Entry 5XA5 (X-ray diffraction, 1.60 A resolution); this record covers chains A and B.

# Chain A
Molecule: Alpha-catenin-like protein hmp-1
From: Caenorhabditis elegans
UniProt: P90947 (HMP1_CAEEL); residue numbers follow UniProt; this construct covers 2-275
Sequence (279 residues; row label = number of the first residue in the row; numbers below 1 keep their minus sign (Gly-3 is residue -3)):
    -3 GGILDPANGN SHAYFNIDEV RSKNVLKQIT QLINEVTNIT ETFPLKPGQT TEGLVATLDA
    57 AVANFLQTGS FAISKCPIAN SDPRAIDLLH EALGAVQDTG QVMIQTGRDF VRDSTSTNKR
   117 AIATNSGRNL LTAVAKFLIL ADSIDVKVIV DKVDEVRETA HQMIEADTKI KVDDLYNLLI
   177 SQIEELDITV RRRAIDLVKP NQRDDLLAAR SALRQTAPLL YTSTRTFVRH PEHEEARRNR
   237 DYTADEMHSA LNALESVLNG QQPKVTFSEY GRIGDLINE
Disordered / not traced: -3 to 12, 261-275
Construct notes: cloning artifact (-3 to 1)

# Chain B
Molecule: Beta-catenin-like protein hmp-2
From: Caenorhabditis elegans
UniProt: O44326 (HMP2_CAEEL); residues 36-79 here = UniProt positions 36-79
Sequence (48 residues; numbered 32 to 79; the number before each row is that of its first residue):
    32 GGIQTSAAEA TNSTTSIVEM MQMPTQQLKQ SVMDLLTYEG SNDMSGLS
Disordered / not traced: 32-45, 73-79
Construct notes: cloning artifact (32-35)
What the authors report for this chain:
  - contacts within the chain: Ser47-Glu50 (hydrogen bond)
  - mutagenesis - S47A, Y69F: unchanged binding to Alpha-catenin-like protein hmp-1 (chain A)
  - mutagenesis - S47E, Y69E: decreased localization to HMP-1

# Chain A / chain B interface
Residue-residue contacts - 69 pairs, chain A then chain B:
  Asn20(A) with Val49(B); Gln53(B), hydrogen bond
  Val21(A) with Val49(B), hydrophobic
  Gln24(A) with Val49(B); Gln53(B); Thr56(B)
  Gln27(A) with Gln57(B), hydrogen bond; Lys60(B), hydrogen bond
  Leu28(A) with Lys60(B)
  Glu31(A) with Lys60(B), salt bridge; Met64(B)
  Val32(A) with Met64(B), hydrophobic; Leu67(B), hydrophobic
  Ile35(A) with Met64(B), hydrophobic; Leu67(B), hydrophobic
  Thr38(A) with Thr68(B); Glu70(B)
  Phe39(A) with Thr68(B), hydrogen bond (backbone-backbone); Tyr69(B); Glu70(B), hydrogen bond (backbone-backbone)
  Pro40(A) with Glu70(B)
  Leu41(A) with Tyr69(B), hydrophobic
  Lys42(A) with Asp65(B)
  Thr47(A) with Tyr69(B)
  Leu50(A) with Asp65(B); Tyr69(B), hydrophobic
  Val51(A) with Leu66(B), hydrophobic
  Thr53(A) with Ser62(B)
  Leu54(A) with Ser62(B); Val63(B), hydrophobic
  Ala57(A) with Leu59(B), hydrophobic; Ser62(B)
  Val58(A) with Leu59(B), hydrophobic
  Asn60(A) with Gln58(B)
  Phe61(A) with Met52(B); Pro55(B); Thr56(B)
  Thr64(A) with Met51(B); Met52(B); Pro55(B)
  Gly65(A) with Met52(B)
  Ala68(A) with Ile48(B), hydrophobic; Met51(B), hydrophobic
  Gly103(A) with Leu66(B)
  Phe106(A) with Leu66(B); Tyr69(B)
  Val107(A) with Leu66(B), hydrophobic
  Ser110(A) with Tyr69(B); Gly71(B); Ser72(B), hydrogen bond (side chain-backbone)
  Thr111(A) with Ser72(B)
  Arg116(A) with Leu67(B), hydrogen bond (side chain-backbone); Tyr69(B), hydrogen bond (side chain-backbone); Glu70(B), hydrogen bond (side chain-backbone)
  Ala119(A) with Leu67(B)
  Thr120(A) with Leu67(B)
  Leu126(A) with Val63(B), hydrophobic
  Val130(A) with Leu59(B), hydrophobic
  Phe133(A) with Met52(B), hydrophobic
  Leu134(A) with Val49(B); Met52(B), hydrophobic; Thr56(B)
  Ala137(A) with Ile48(B), hydrophobic; Val49(B), hydrophobic
  Asp138(A) with Val49(B)
  Asp141(A) with Ser47(B); Ile48(B), hydrogen bond (side chain-backbone); Val49(B), hydrogen bond (side chain-backbone)
  Arg188(A) with Glu50(B), salt bridge
Other interface residues (no listed pair), chain A (48 interface residues in all): Glu37, Cys72, Leu85, Met99, Gly123, Leu127, Ile140
Interface features reported in the paper:
  - pairs named by the authors: Gln27(A)-Gln57(B) (hydrogen bond), Glu31(A)-Lys60(B) (hydrogen bond), Asp141(A)-Ser47(B) (hydrogen bond)
  - interface residues, chain A: Gln27(A), Glu31(A)
  - hot spots on chain A (mutagenesis) - Q27L/E31V: decreased binding to Beta-catenin-like protein hmp-2 (chain B)
  - interface residues, chain B: Thr46(B), Gln57(B), Lys60(B), Tyr69(B)
  - hot spots on chain B (mutagenesis) - Y69E (100-fold): decreased binding to Alpha-catenin-like protein hmp-1 (chain A)

# Summary
Chain A and chain B form an interface of 48 and 24 residues respectively, with 11 hydrogen bonds and 2 salt
bridges. Polar pairs include Glu31(A)-Lys60(B), Arg188(A)-Glu50(B) and Asn20(A)-Gln53(B). The authors report
hydrogen bonds between Gln27(A) and Gln57(B), Glu31(A) and Lys60(B) and Asp141(A) and Ser47(B). The paper
reports that S47E and Y69E of chain B reduce localization to HMP-1; interface residues Gln27(A), Glu31(A) and
Thr46(B) among others; 5 substitutions were tested in all.
Here chain A is Alpha-catenin-like protein hmp-1 and chain B is Beta-catenin-like protein hmp-2, both from
Caenorhabditis elegans. Entry 5XA5 (Crystal structure of HMP-1-HMP-2 complex) was determined by X-ray
diffraction.
